PDB entry 6OR8 | X-ray diffraction, 1.65 A resolution | chain A

== Chain A ==
Name: Quinolinate synthase A
From: Pyrococcus horikoshii (strain ATCC 700860 / DSM 12428 / JCM 9974 / NBRC 100139 / OT-3)
Notes: EC 2.5.1.72
UniProt: O57767 (NADA_PYRHO); residues 1-300 here = UniProt positions 1-300
Chain sequence (300 residues; row label = number of the first residue in the row):
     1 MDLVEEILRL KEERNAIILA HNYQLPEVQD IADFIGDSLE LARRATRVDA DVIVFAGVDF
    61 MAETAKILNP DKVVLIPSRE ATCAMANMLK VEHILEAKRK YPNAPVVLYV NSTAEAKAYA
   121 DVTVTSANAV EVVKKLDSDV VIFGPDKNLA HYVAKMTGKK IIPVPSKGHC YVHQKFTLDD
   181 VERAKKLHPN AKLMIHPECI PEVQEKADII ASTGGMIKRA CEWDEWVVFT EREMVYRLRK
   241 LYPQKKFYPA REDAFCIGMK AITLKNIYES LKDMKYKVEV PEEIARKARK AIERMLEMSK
Disordered / not traced: 1, 300
Ion coordination: 4Fe-4S cluster Fe: Cys-83, Cys-170, Cys-256 (together with 5XR)
Ligand contacts:
  - 5XR (2-hydroxy-N-[(1S)-1-hydroxy-3-oxopropyl]-L-aspartic acid): His-21, Tyr-23, Asp-37, Ser-38, Met-61, Tyr-109, Val-110, Asn-111, Ser-126, His-173, His-196, Glu-198, Ser-212, Thr-213, Gly-214
  - 4Fe-4S cluster (SF4): Tyr-23, Val-58, Phe-60, Cys-83, Ala-84, Met-85, Asn-111, Cys-170, Tyr-171, Val-172, His-173, Glu-198, Cys-256, Met-259
From the paper describing this entry:
  - binding site for 5XR: His-21, Asp-37, Ser-38, Tyr-109, Asn-111, His-196, Glu-198, Thr-213
  - catalytic residues: Tyr-23, Tyr-109, Glu-198 (proposed by the authors, not directly observed)
  - mutagenesis - Y23F, Y109F: abolished catalytic activity (citing earlier work)

== In short ==
Ligands of chain A: 4Fe-4S cluster and compound 5XR. Cys-83, Cys-170 and Cys-256 coordinate a 4Fe-4S cluster
Fe ion. From the paper: catalytic residues Tyr-23, Tyr-109 and Glu-198; Y23F and Y109F abolish catalytic
activity.
Chain A is Quinolinate synthase A (Pyrococcus horikoshii (strain ATCC 700860 / DSM 12428 / JCM 9974 / NBRC
100139 / OT-3)); the structure, An Unexpected Intermediate in the Reaction Catalyzed by Quinolinate Synthase,
was determined by X-ray diffraction (same publication as 6NSO, 6NSU and 6ORA).
